PDB entry 4Y9X | X-ray diffraction, 2.64 A resolution | chain A

# Chain A
Protein: Glucosyl-3-phosphoglycerate synthase
Organism: Mycobacterium tuberculosis (strain ATCC 25618 / H37Rv)
Notes: EC 2.4.1.266
UniProtKB: P9WMW9 (GPGS_MYCTU); residue numbers follow UniProt; this construct covers 1-324
Chain sequence (328 residues; row label = number of the first residue in the row; numbers below 1 keep their minus sign (Gly-3 is residue -3)):
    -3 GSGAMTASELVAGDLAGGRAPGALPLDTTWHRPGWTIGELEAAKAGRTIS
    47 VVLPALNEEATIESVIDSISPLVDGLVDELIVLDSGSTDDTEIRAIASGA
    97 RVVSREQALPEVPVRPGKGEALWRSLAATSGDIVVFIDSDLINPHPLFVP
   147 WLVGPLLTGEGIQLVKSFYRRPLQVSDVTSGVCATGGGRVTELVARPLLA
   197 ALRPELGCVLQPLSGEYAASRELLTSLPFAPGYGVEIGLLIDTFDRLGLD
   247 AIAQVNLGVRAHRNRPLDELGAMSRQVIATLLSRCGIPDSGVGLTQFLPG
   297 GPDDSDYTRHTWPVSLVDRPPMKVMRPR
Not modelled in the structure: -3 to 18, 167-182, 295-302, 323-324
Construct notes: expression tag (-3 to 0)
Bound ions: Mn2+: Asp136, His258 (together with uridine-5'-diphosphate-glucose)
Small-molecule neighbours:
  - 3-phosphoglyceric acid (3PG): Gly183, Gly184, Arg185, Val186, Thr187, Leu209, His258, Asn260
  - uridine-5'-diphosphate-glucose (UPG): Pro50, Ala51, Leu52, Glu54, Ser81, Gly113, Lys114, Ala117, Asp134, Ser135, Asp136, Leu209, Ser210, Gly211, Tyr229, Glu232, Arg256, His258, Arg259, Arg261, Met269
UniProt features mapped onto this chain:
  - binding site (UDP-alpha-D-glucose): Pro50 to Glu54, Ser81, Lys114, Asp134, Ser135, Tyr229 to Glu232, Arg256 to Arg261
  - binding site ((2R)-2-O-(alpha-D-glucopyranosyl)-3-phospho-glycerate): Lys114, Gly184 to Thr187, Arg256
  - binding site (Mn(2+)): Asp136, His258
  - binding site ((2R)-3-phosphoglycerate): Gly184 to Thr187, Asn260

# Summary
Chain A binds 3-phosphoglyceric acid and uridine-5'-diphosphate-glucose. The Mn2+ site is built by Asp136 and
His258. From UniProt: 19 UDP-alpha-D-glucose-binding residues, 6
(2R)-2-O-(alpha-D-glucopyranosyl)-3-phospho-glycerate-binding residues, Mn2+-binding residues Asp136 and
His258 and 5 (2R)-3-phosphoglycerate-binding residues.
Chain A is Glucosyl-3-phosphoglycerate synthase (Mycobacterium tuberculosis (strain ATCC 25618 / H37Rv)); the
structure, Crystal structure of glucosyl-3-phosphoglycerate synthase from Mycobacterium tuberculosis in
complex with Mn2+, uridine-diphosphate-glucose (UDP-Glc) and phosphoglyceric ..., was determined by X-ray
diffraction, deposited together with 4Y6N, 4Y6U, 4Y7F and 4Y7G.
